Entry 2NP0 (X-ray diffraction, 2.62 A resolution); this record covers chains A and B.

[Chain A]
Name: Botulinum neurotoxin type B
Source organism: Clostridium botulinum
Notes: EC 3.4.24.69
Reference sequence: P10844 (BXB_CLOBO); numbering as in UniProt (aligned over 1-1290)
Chain sequence (1290 residues; each row starts with the number of its first residue):
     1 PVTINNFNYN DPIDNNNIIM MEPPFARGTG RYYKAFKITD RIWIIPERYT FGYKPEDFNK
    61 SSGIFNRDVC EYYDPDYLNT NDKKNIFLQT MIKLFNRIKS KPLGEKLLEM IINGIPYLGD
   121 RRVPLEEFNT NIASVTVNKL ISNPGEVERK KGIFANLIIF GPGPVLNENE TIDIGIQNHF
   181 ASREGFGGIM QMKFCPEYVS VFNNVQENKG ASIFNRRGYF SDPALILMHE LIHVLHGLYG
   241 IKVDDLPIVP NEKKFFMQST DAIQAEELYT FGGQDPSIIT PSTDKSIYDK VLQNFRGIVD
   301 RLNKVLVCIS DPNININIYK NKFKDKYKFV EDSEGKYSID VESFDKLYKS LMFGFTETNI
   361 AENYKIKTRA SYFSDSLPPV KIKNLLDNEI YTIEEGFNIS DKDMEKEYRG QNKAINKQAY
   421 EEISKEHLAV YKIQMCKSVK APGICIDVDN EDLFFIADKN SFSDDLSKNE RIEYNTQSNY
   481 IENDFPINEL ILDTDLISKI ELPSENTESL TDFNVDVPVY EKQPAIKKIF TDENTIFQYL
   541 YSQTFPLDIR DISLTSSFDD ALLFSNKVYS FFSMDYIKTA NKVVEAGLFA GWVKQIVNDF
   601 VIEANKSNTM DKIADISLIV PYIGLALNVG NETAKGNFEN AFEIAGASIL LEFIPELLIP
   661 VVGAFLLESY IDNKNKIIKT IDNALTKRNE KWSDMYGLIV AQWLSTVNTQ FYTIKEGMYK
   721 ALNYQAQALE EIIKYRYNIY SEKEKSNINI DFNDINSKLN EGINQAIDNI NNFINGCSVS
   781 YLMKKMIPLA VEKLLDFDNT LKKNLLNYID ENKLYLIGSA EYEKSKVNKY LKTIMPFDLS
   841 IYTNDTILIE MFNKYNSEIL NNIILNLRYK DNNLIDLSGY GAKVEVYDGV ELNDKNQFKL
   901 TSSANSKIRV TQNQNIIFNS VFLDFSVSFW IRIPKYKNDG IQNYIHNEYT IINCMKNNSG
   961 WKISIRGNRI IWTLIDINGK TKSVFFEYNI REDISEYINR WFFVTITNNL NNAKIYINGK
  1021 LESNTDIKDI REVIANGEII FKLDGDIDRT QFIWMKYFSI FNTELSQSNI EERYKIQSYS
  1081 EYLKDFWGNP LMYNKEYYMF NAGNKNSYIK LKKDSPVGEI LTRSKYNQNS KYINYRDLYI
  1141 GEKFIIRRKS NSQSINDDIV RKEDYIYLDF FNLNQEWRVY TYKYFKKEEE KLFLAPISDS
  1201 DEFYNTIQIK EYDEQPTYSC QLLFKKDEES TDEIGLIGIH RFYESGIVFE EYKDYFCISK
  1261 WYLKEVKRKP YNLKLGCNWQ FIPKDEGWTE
Disordered / not traced: 441
Curated features (UniProtKB/Swiss-Prot):
  - binding site (a ganglioside GT1b (d18:1(4E))): Glu1189, Glu1190
  - mutagenesis: Glu1189 (E1189L: Decreased toxicity, heavy chain has decreased binding to synaptosomes and to GT1b), Glu1190 (E1190L: Greatly decreased toxicity, heavy chain has decreased binding to synaptosomes, binds less GT1b)
Disulfide bonds: Cys436-Cys445
Ion coordination: Zn2+: His229, His233, Glu267; Ca2+ site 1: Gln258, Glu451, Leu453; Ca2+ site 2: Pro276, Ile279, Asp284, Asn483; Ca2+ site 3: Ala561, Phe564, Lys567

[Chain B]
Name: Synaptotagmin-2
Source organism: Mus musculus
Notes: fragment: Vesicular (Residues 1-60)
Reference sequence: P46097 (SYT2_MOUSE); numbering as in UniProt (aligned over 40-60)
Chain sequence (21 residues; row label = number of the first residue in the row):
    40 GESQEDMFAK LKEKFFNEIN K
Disordered / not traced: 40-44, 60
Curated features (UniProtKB/Swiss-Prot):
  - mutagenesis: Phe47 (F47A: No binding to C.botulinum neurotoxin type B (BoNT/B, botB). Requires gangliosides to bind BoNT/B, wild-type binding to BoNT/G), Ala48 to Glu52 (Wild-type binding to BoNT/B), Leu50 (L50A: Wild-type in binding to C.botulinum neurotoxin type G (BoNT/G, botG)), Glu52 to Phe55 (Wild-type binding to BoNT/B. Wild-type in binding to BoNT/G), Glu52 (E52A: Wild-type binding to BoNT/B), Phe54 (F54A: No binding to BoNT/B. No binding to BoNT/G; F54M: Requires gangliosides to bind BoNT/B, no binding to BoNT/G with or without gangliosides), Phe55 (F55A: No binding to BoNT/B. Wild-type binding to BoNT/G), Ile58 to Asn59 (Only binds to BoNT/B in presence of gangliosides)

[How chain A and chain B interact]
Contacting residue pairs (25; chain A residue first):
  Lys1112(A) - Glu57(B)  salt bridge
  Asp1114(A) - Lys53(B)  hydrogen bond (backbone-side chain)
  Ser1115(A) - Glu57(B)  hydrogen bond
  Pro1116(A) - Leu50(B)
  Pro1116(A) - Phe54(B)
  Val1117(A) - Glu57(B)
  Trp1177(A) - Leu50(B)  hydrophobic
  Tyr1182(A) - Phe54(B)  hydrophobic
  Tyr1182(A) - Phe55(B)  hydrophobic
  Glu1190(A) - Ile58(B)
  Lys1191(A) - Phe54(B)
  Lys1191(A) - Glu57(B)  salt bridge
  Phe1193(A) - Phe47(B)  hydrophobic
  Phe1193(A) - Lys51(B)
  Phe1193(A) - Phe54(B)  hydrophobic
  Ala1195(A) - Phe47(B)  hydrophobic
  Pro1196(A) - Phe47(B)
  Pro1196(A) - Leu50(B)
  Ser1198(A) - Phe47(B)
  Glu1202(A) - Lys51(B)  salt bridge
  Glu1202(A) - Phe55(B)
  Phe1203(A) - Lys51(B)
  Phe1203(A) - Phe54(B)  hydrophobic
  Glu1244(A) - Glu57(B)
  Tyr1255(A) - Glu57(B)  hydrogen bond
Interface residues without a listed pair, chain A (19 interface residues in all): Leu1192, Ser1200
Interface residues without a listed pair, chain B (9 interface residues in all): Asp45

[Summary]
The interface between chain A and chain B involves 19 residues on one side and 9 on the other, with 3 hydrogen
bonds and 3 salt bridges. Among the polar pairs are Lys1112(A)-Glu57(B), Lys1191(A)-Glu57(B) and
Glu1202(A)-Lys51(B).
Chain A is Botulinum neurotoxin type B (Clostridium botulinum) and chain B is Synaptotagmin-2 (Mus musculus);
the structure, Crystal structure of the Botulinum neurotoxin type B complexed with synaptotagamin-II
ectodomain, was determined by X-ray diffraction.
